7QRD - chains A and B of the 6 polymer chains in the assembly; structure by X-ray diffraction, 2.00 A resolution.

Chain A (and B):
Molecule: Histone-arginine methyltransferase CARM1
Source organism: Mus musculus
Notes: EC 2.1.1.319; chain B of this document is another copy of the same molecule, construct and numbering; everything in this record applies to it too
UniProt: Q9WVG6 (CARM1_MOUSE); residues 130-507 here = UniProt positions 130-507
Sequence (378 residues; numbered 130 to 507; the number before each row is that of its first residue):
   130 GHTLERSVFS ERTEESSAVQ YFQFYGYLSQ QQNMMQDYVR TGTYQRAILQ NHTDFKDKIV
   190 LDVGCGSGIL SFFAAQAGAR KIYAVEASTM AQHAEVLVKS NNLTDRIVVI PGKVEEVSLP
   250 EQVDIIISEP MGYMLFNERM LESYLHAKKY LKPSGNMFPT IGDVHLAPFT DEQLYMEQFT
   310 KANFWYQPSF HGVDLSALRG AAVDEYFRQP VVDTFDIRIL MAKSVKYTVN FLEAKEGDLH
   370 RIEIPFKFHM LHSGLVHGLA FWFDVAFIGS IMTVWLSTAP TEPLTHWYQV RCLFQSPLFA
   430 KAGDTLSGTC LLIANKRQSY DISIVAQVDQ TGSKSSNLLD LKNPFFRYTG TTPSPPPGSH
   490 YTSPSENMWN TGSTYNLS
Unresolved in the structure: 130-135, 500-507 (chain B: 130-135, 479-507)
Curated features (UniProtKB/Swiss-Prot):
  - region: Arg-347 to Leu-380 (Required for nuclear translocation)
  - binding site (S-adenosyl-L-methionine): Gln-160, Arg-169, Gly-193, Glu-215, Glu-244, Ser-272
  - modified residue: Ser-217 (Phosphoserine)
  - cross-link: Lys-228 (Glycyl lysine isopeptide (Lys-Gly) (interchain with G-Cter in ubiquitin))
Small-molecule neighbours: QVR ((2R,3R,4S,5R)-2-(6-aminopurin-9-yl)-5-[(E)-prop-1-enyl]oxolane-3,4-diol): Phe-138, Tyr-150, Phe-151, Tyr-154, Gln-160, Gly-193, Gly-195, Val-214, Glu-215, Ala-216, Ser-217, Gly-241, Lys-242, Val-243, Glu-244, Glu-258, Met-260, Glu-267, Met-269, Ser-272

Chain A / chain B interface:
Contacting residue pairs (72; chain A residue first):
  Ser-145(A) / Glu-144(B)  hydrogen bond (backbone-side chain)
  Ser-145(A) / Ser-145(B)
  Ser-145(A) / Val-148(B)
  Val-148(A) / Ser-145(B)
  Gln-149(A) / Ser-145(B)  hydrogen bond (side chain-backbone)
  Gln-149(A) / Gln-149(B)
  Gln-152(A) / Asn-472(B)
  Tyr-156(A) / Glu-334(B)
  Tyr-156(A) / Asn-472(B)  hydrogen bond
  Leu-157(A) / Trp-314(B)
  Leu-157(A) / Ala-330(B)
  Leu-157(A) / Ala-331(B)
  Leu-157(A) / Glu-334(B)  hydrogen bond (backbone-side chain)
  Ser-158(A) / Glu-334(B)  hydrogen bond (backbone-side chain)
  Ser-158(A) / Tyr-335(B)
  Gln-161(A) / Lys-310(B)
  Gln-161(A) / Phe-313(B)
  Gln-161(A) / Trp-314(B)
  Gln-161(A) / Tyr-335(B)  hydrogen bond
  Met-164(A) / Phe-313(B)  hydrophobic
  Met-164(A) / Trp-314(B)  hydrophobic
  Met-164(A) / Phe-319(B)
  Gln-165(A) / Phe-313(B)
  Tyr-167(A) / His-320(B)
  Thr-170(A) / His-320(B)
  Gln-174(A) / His-320(B)  hydrogen bond
  Ile-198(A) / Phe-319(B)  hydrophobic
  Phe-201(A) / Val-322(B)  hydrophobic
  Phe-202(A) / His-320(B)
  Gln-205(A) / His-320(B)  hydrogen bond (side chain-backbone)
  Gln-205(A) / Val-322(B)
  His-222(A) / Leu-327(B)
  His-222(A) / Ala-330(B)
  Val-225(A) / Ala-326(B)  hydrophobic
  Leu-226(A) / Asp-323(B)
  Leu-226(A) / Leu-324(B)  hydrophobic
  Leu-226(A) / Leu-327(B)  hydrophobic
  Ser-229(A) / Ala-326(B)
  Asn-230(A) / Asp-323(B)  hydrogen bond (side chain-backbone)
  Lys-310(A) / Gln-161(B)
  Phe-313(A) / Gln-161(B)
  Phe-313(A) / Gln-165(B)
  Trp-314(A) / Leu-157(B)
  Trp-314(A) / Met-164(B)  hydrophobic
  Phe-319(A) / Met-164(B)
  His-320(A) / Tyr-167(B)
  His-320(A) / Thr-170(B)
  His-320(A) / Gly-171(B)
  His-320(A) / Gln-174(B)  hydrogen bond
  His-320(A) / Phe-202(B)
  His-320(A) / Gln-205(B)  hydrogen bond (backbone-side chain)
  Gly-321(A) / Gln-205(B)
  Val-322(A) / Ile-198(B)  hydrophobic
  Val-322(A) / Phe-201(B)  hydrophobic
  Val-322(A) / Asn-230(B)
  Asp-323(A) / Leu-226(B)
  Asp-323(A) / Asn-230(B)  hydrogen bond (backbone-side chain)
  Leu-324(A) / Met-164(B)  hydrophobic
  Leu-324(A) / Leu-226(B)  hydrophobic
  Ala-326(A) / Val-225(B)  hydrophobic
  Ala-326(A) / Ser-229(B)
  Leu-327(A) / His-222(B)
  Leu-327(A) / Leu-226(B)  hydrophobic
  Ala-330(A) / Leu-157(B)  hydrophobic
  Ala-330(A) / His-222(B)
  Ala-331(A) / Leu-157(B)
  Glu-334(A) / Tyr-156(B)
  Glu-334(A) / Leu-157(B)  hydrogen bond (side chain-backbone)
  Glu-334(A) / Ser-158(B)  hydrogen bond (side chain-backbone)
  Tyr-335(A) / Ser-158(B)
  Tyr-335(A) / Gln-161(B)  hydrogen bond
  Asn-472(A) / Tyr-156(B)
Interface residues without a listed pair, chain A (43 interface residues in all): Glu-144, Gly-155, Gln-160, Gly-171, Ser-196
Interface residues without a listed pair, chain B (44 interface residues in all): Ser-146, Gly-155, Gln-160, Gly-321, Arg-446, Asp-469

Overview:
The interface between chain A and chain B involves 43 residues on one side and 44 on the other, with 15
hydrogen bonds. Polar contacts include Ser-145(A)/Glu-144(B), Gln-149(A)/Ser-145(B) and Tyr-156(A)/Asn-472(B).
Bound to chain A: compound QVR. UniProt lists 6 S-adenosyl-L-methionine-binding residues on chain A.
Both chains are Histone-arginine methyltransferase CARM1 (Mus musculus). Entry 7QRD (Crystal structure of
mouse CARM1 in complex with histone H3_10-25) was determined by X-ray diffraction.
